5O6V - chains H and L of the 10 polymer chains in the assembly; structure by electron microscopy, 3.90 A resolution.

== Chain H ==
Protein: Fab 19/1786 - Heavy chain
Organism: Mus musculus
Notes: antibody fragment or engineered binder
Chain sequence (212 residues; row label = number of the first residue in the row):
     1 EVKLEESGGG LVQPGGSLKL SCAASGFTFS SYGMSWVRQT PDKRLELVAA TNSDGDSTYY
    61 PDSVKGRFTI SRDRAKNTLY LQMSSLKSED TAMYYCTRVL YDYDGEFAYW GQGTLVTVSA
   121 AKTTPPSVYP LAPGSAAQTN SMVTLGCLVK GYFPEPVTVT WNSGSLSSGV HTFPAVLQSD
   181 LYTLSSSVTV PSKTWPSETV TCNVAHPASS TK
Disulfide bonds: Cys22-Cys96, Cys147-Cys202

== Chain L ==
Protein: Fab 19/1786 - Light chain
Organism: Mus musculus
Notes: antibody fragment or engineered binder
Chain sequence (208 residues; numbered 1 to 208; the number before each row is that of its first residue):
     1 DIVMTQSQKF MSTSVGDRVT VTCKASQNVG TNVAWYQQKP GQSPKGLIYS ASYRYSGVPD
    61 RFIGSGSGTD FTLTISNVQS GDLAEYFCQQ YNNHPLTFGA GTKLELKRAD AAPTVSIFPP
   121 SSEQLTSGGA SVVCFLNNFY PKDINVKWKI DGSERQDGVL NSWTDQDSKD STYSMSSTLT
   181 LTKDEYERHN SYTCEATHKT STSPIVKS
Disulfide bonds: Cys23-Cys88, Cys134-Cys194

== How chain H and chain L interact ==
Residue-residue contacts (86; chain H residue first):
  Val37(H) with Phe98(L), hydrophobic
  Gln39(H) with Gln38(L)
  Lys43(H) with Glu85(L), salt bridge; Ala100(L); Lys103(L)
  Leu45(H) with Phe87(L), hydrophobic; Phe98(L), hydrophobic
  Glu46(H) with Phe98(L)
  Leu47(H) with Phe98(L)
  Tyr59(H) with His94(L); Pro95(L)
  Pro61(H) with Pro95(L), hydrophobic
  Tyr95(H) with Gln38(L), hydrogen bond
  Arg98(H) with Tyr55(L), hydrogen bond
  Leu100(H) with Tyr49(L), hydrophobic; Tyr55(L), hydrophobic
  Asp102(H) with Tyr49(L)
  Asp104(H) with Tyr49(L); Tyr91(L)
  Gly105(H) with Gln89(L); Tyr91(L); Leu96(L)
  Glu106(H) with Ala34(L); Trp35(L); Tyr36(L); Gly46(L); Ile48(L); Tyr49(L); Gln89(L)
  Phe107(H) with Tyr36(L), hydrogen bond (backbone-side chain); Gly46(L)
  Ala108(H) with Gly46(L), hydrogen bond (backbone-backbone)
  Tyr109(H) with Tyr55(L); Ser56(L), hydrogen bond (side chain-backbone)
  Trp110(H) with Tyr36(L); Ser43(L); Pro44(L)
  Gly111(H) with Ser43(L), hydrogen bond (backbone-side chain)
  Gln112(H) with Ser43(L)
  Tyr129(H) with Glu123(L); Gln124(L)
  Leu131(H) with Pro119(L); Pro120(L), hydrophobic; Gln124(L); Ser131(L); Val133(L), hydrophobic
  Ala132(H) with Pro119(L)
  Pro133(H) with Phe118(L); Lys207(L)
  Ser135(H) with Ser208(L)
  Ala136(H) with Lys207(L)
  Ala137(H) with Lys207(L)
  Val143(H) with Ser116(L)
  Thr144(H) with Ser116(L), hydrogen bond (backbone-side chain); Phe118(L); Asn137(L)
  Leu145(H) with Phe118(L); Phe135(L)
  Gly146(H) with Phe118(L); Phe135(L)
  Leu148(H) with Ser131(L); Val133(L), hydrophobic; Thr178(L)
  Lys150(H) with Gln124(L)
  His171(H) with Asn137(L); Asn138(L); Thr172(L); Ser174(L), hydrogen bond
  Thr172(H) with Thr164(L), hydrogen bond (backbone-side chain)
  Phe173(H) with Ser162(L); Thr164(L); Ser174(L); Met175(L); Ser176(L)
  Pro174(H) with Ser162(L); Trp163(L)
  Ala175(H) with Ser162(L)
  Val176(H) with Leu160(L), hydrophobic; Asn161(L); Ser162(L)
  Gln178(H) with Leu160(L)
  Thr183(H) with Thr178(L)
  Ser185(H) with Phe135(L)
  Ser186(H) with Phe135(L)
  Ser187(H) with Phe135(L); Asn137(L), hydrogen bond
Also at the interface, not in a pair above, chain H (50 interface residues in all): Ala50, Pro130, Gly134, Cys147, Val170
Also at the interface, not in a pair above, chain L (53 interface residues in all): Gly41, Lys45, Leu47, Gly99, Ser121, Ser127, Asp167, Ser191, Tyr192

== Overview ==
50 residues of chain H face 53 of chain L across their interface, with 10 hydrogen bonds and 1 salt bridge.
Polar pairs include Lys43(H)-Glu85(L), Tyr95(H)-Gln38(L) and Arg98(H)-Tyr55(L).
Here chain H is Fab 19/1786 - Heavy chain and chain L is Fab 19/1786 - Light chain, both from Mus musculus.
Entry 5O6V (The cryo-EM structure of Tick-borne encephalitis virus complexed with Fab fragment of neutralizing
antibody 19/1786) was determined by electron microscopy (same publication as 5O6A).
